Entry 8DYZ (X-ray diffraction, 1.27 A resolution); this record covers chain A.

[Chain A]
Molecule: Lysozyme C
Organism: Gallus gallus
Notes: EC 3.2.1.17; fragment: lyzozyme
Reference sequence: P00698 (LYSC_CHICK); residues 1-129 here correspond to UniProt positions 19-147 (UniProt number = residue number + 18)
Sequence (129 residues; numbered 1 to 129; the number before each row is that of its first residue):
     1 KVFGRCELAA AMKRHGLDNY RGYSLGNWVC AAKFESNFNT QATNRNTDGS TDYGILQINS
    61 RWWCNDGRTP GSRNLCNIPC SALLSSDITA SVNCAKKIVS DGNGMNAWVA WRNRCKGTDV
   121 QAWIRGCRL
Disulfide bonds: Cys6-Cys127, Cys30-Cys115, Cys64-Cys80, Cys76-Cys94
UniProt features mapped onto this chain:
  - active site: Glu35, Asp52
  - binding site (substrate): Asp101

[Overview]
Curated annotation (UniProt) lists active-site residues Glu35 and Asp52 and substrate-binding residue Asp101.
Chain A is Lysozyme C (Gallus gallus); the structure, Hen lysozyme in tetragonal space group at ambient
temperature - diffuse scattering dataset, was determined by X-ray diffraction (same publication as 8DZ7).
